5M7R - chains A and B; structure by X-ray diffraction, 2.35 A resolution.

# Chain A (and B)
Molecule: Protein O-GlcNAcase
Source organism: Homo sapiens
Notes: EC 3.2.1.169, 3.2.1.-; chain B of this document is another copy of the same molecule, construct and numbering; everything in this record applies to it too
Reference sequence: O60502 (OGA_HUMAN); residue numbers follow UniProt; this construct covers 1-916
Chain sequence (916 residues; numbered 1 to 916; the number before each row is that of its first residue):
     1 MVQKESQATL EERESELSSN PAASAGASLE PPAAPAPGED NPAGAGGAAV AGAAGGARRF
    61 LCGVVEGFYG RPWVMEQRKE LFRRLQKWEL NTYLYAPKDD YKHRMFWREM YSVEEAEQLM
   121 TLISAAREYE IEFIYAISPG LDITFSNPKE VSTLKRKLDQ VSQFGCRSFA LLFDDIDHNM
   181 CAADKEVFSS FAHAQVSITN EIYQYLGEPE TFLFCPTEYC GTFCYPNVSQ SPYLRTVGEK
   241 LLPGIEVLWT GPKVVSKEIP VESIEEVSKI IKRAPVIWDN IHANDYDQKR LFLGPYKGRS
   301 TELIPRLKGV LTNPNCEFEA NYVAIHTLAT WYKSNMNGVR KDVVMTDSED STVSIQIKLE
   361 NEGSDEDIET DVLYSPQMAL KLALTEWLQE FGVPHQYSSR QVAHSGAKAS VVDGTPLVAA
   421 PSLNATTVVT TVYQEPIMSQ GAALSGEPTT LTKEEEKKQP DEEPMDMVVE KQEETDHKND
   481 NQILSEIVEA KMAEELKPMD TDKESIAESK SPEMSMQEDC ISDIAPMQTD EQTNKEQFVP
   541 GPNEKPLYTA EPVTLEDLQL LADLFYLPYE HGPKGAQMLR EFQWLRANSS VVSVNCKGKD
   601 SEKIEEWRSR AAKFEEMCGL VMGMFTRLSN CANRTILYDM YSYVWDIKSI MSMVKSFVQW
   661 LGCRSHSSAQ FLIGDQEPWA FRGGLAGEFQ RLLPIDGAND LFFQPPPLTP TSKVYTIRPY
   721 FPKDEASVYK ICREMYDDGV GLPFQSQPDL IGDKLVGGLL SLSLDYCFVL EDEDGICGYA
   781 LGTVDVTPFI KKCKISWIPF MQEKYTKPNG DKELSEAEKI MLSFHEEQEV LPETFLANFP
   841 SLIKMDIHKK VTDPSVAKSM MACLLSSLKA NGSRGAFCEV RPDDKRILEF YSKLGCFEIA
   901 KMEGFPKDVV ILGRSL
Unresolved in the structure: 1-58, 338-370, 396-536, 596-598, 674-675, 696-707, 716-916 (chain B: 1-58, 341-370, 396-536, 597-599, 673-674, 696-706, 716-916)
What the authors report for this chain:
  - self-association interface (contacts with another copy of this molecule): Gln-676 to Pro-694
  - catalytic residues: Asp-175 (citing earlier work)

# How chain A and chain B interact
Contacting residue pairs (184):
  Tyr-69(A) with Tyr-641(B); Tyr-715(B), hydrophobic
  Gly-70(A) with Tyr-641(B)
  Arg-71(A) with Tyr-638(B); Asp-639(B), salt bridge
  Pro-72(A) with Tyr-638(B)
  Asp-99(A) with Ser-629(B); Arg-634(B), hydrogen bond (backbone-side chain); Tyr-638(B), hydrogen bond (backbone-side chain); Tyr-641(B), hydrogen bond
  Tyr-101(A) with Arg-634(B)
  Met-105(A) with Tyr-548(B), hydrophobic; Thr-549(B); Ser-629(B); Asn-630(B)
  Phe-106(A) with Thr-549(B); Asn-630(B)
  Arg-108(A) with Leu-547(B)
  Leu-141(A) with Lys-545(B); Tyr-548(B), hydrophobic
  Asp-142(A) with Lys-545(B); Pro-546(B); Leu-547(B); Tyr-548(B), hydrogen bond (side chain-backbone)
  Ile-143(A) with Lys-545(B)
  Thr-144(A) with Glu-544(B); Lys-545(B), hydrogen bond (side chain-backbone)
  Asn-147(A) with Phe-538(B); Glu-544(B), hydrogen bond
  Glu-150(A) with Phe-538(B)
  Asp-175(A) with Tyr-715(B)
  Asn-179(A) with Lys-545(B), hydrogen bond (backbone-side chain)
  Cys-181(A) with Asn-543(B); Glu-544(B); Lys-545(B), hydrogen bond (side chain-backbone)
  Ala-182(A) with Asn-543(B), hydrogen bond (backbone-backbone)
  Ala-183(A) with Asn-543(B), hydrogen bond (backbone-backbone)
  Tyr-219(A) with Tyr-715(B)
  Phe-223(A) with Ser-712(B)
  Tyr-225(A) with Leu-708(B)
  Lys-253(A) with Gln-676(B)
  Val-254(A) with Val-714(B), hydrophobic; Tyr-715(B), hydrophobic
  Lys-257(A) with Gln-676(B)
  Asp-285(A) with Trp-645(B); Tyr-715(B), hydrogen bond
  Tyr-286(A) with Trp-645(B); Pro-678(B), hydrophobic; Arg-682(B), hydrogen bond (backbone-side chain); Val-714(B), hydrophobic; Tyr-715(B)
  Asp-287(A) with Arg-682(B), salt bridge; Gly-683(B), hydrogen bond (side chain-backbone)
  Gln-288(A) with Gln-288(B); Lys-289(B); Ser-642(B), hydrogen bond; Tyr-643(B); Asp-646(B)
  Lys-289(A) with Gln-288(B); Lys-289(B); Gly-683(B); Gln-690(B)
  Arg-290(A) with Phe-681(B); Gly-684(B)
  Gln-537(A) with Glu-109(B)
  Phe-538(A) with Arg-108(B); Asn-147(B); Glu-150(B)
  Asn-543(A) with Cys-181(B); Ala-182(B), hydrogen bond (backbone-backbone); Ala-183(B), hydrogen bond (backbone-backbone)
  Glu-544(A) with Thr-144(B); Asn-147(B), hydrogen bond; Cys-181(B)
  Lys-545(A) with Asp-142(B); Ile-143(B); Thr-144(B), hydrogen bond (backbone-side chain); Asn-179(B), hydrogen bond (side chain-backbone); Cys-181(B)
  Pro-546(A) with Asp-142(B)
  Leu-547(A) with Arg-108(B); Asp-142(B)
  Tyr-548(A) with Asp-142(B), hydrogen bond (backbone-side chain)
  Thr-549(A) with Met-105(B); Phe-106(B)
  Leu-564(A) with Leu-685(B)
  Pro-568(A) with Phe-681(B)
  Tyr-569(A) with Glu-677(B); Pro-678(B); Phe-681(B)
  Glu-570(A) with Phe-681(B)
  His-571(A) with Phe-681(B); Leu-685(B); Glu-688(B), salt bridge
  Gly-575(A) with Leu-685(B)
  Met-578(A) with Phe-689(B)
  Leu-579(A) with Glu-688(B); Phe-689(B), hydrophobic; Leu-692(B), hydrophobic
  Phe-582(A) with Phe-689(B), hydrophobic; Leu-692(B), hydrophobic
  Gln-583(A) with Leu-692(B)
  Arg-586(A) with Leu-692(B), hydrogen bond (side chain-backbone)
  Ser-629(A) with Asp-99(B); Met-105(B)
  Asn-630(A) with Met-105(B); Phe-106(B)
  Arg-634(A) with Asp-99(B), hydrogen bond (side chain-backbone); Tyr-101(B)
  Tyr-638(A) with Arg-71(B); Pro-72(B); Asp-99(B), hydrogen bond (side chain-backbone)
  Asp-639(A) with Arg-71(B), salt bridge
  Tyr-641(A) with Tyr-69(B); Gly-70(B); Asp-99(B), hydrogen bond
  Ser-642(A) with Gln-288(B), hydrogen bond
  Tyr-643(A) with Gln-288(B)
  Trp-645(A) with Asp-285(B); Tyr-286(B)
  Asp-646(A) with Gln-288(B); Ala-686(B)
  Ile-647(A) with Ala-686(B)
  Ile-650(A) with Ala-686(B), hydrophobic; Phe-689(B), hydrophobic; Gln-690(B)
  Met-651(A) with Phe-689(B), hydrophobic
  Met-653(A) with Leu-693(B), hydrophobic
  Val-654(A) with Phe-689(B), hydrophobic
  Phe-657(A) with Leu-693(B), hydrophobic; Pro-694(B)
  Gln-676(A) with Lys-253(B); Tyr-569(B)
  Glu-677(A) with Lys-253(B); Tyr-569(B)
  Pro-678(A) with Tyr-286(B), hydrophobic; Arg-290(B); Tyr-569(B)
  Trp-679(A) with Gln-690(B); Leu-693(B), hydrophobic
  Phe-681(A) with Arg-290(B); Pro-568(B); Tyr-569(B); Glu-570(B)
  Arg-682(A) with Tyr-286(B), hydrogen bond (side chain-backbone); Asp-287(B); Gln-690(B)
  Gly-683(A) with Asp-287(B), hydrogen bond (backbone-side chain); Lys-289(B)
  Gly-684(A) with Arg-290(B)
  Leu-685(A) with Leu-564(B), hydrophobic; His-571(B); Gly-575(B)
  Ala-686(A) with Asp-646(B); Ile-647(B)
  Glu-688(A) with His-571(B), salt bridge; Leu-579(B)
  Phe-689(A) with Met-578(B); Leu-579(B); Phe-582(B), hydrophobic; Ile-650(B), hydrophobic; Met-651(B), hydrophobic; Val-654(B), hydrophobic
  Gln-690(A) with Arg-682(B)
  Leu-692(A) with Leu-579(B), hydrophobic; Phe-582(B), hydrophobic; Gln-583(B); Arg-586(B), hydrogen bond (backbone-side chain)
  Leu-693(A) with Met-653(B), hydrophobic; Phe-657(B), hydrophobic
  Pro-694(A) with Phe-657(B); Trp-679(B)
  Ile-695(A) with Trp-679(B), hydrophobic
  Ser-712(A) with Thr-222(B), hydrogen bond; Phe-223(B); Val-254(B)
  Val-714(A) with Val-254(B), hydrophobic; Tyr-286(B), hydrophobic
  Tyr-715(A) with Tyr-69(B), hydrophobic; Asp-175(B); Tyr-219(B); Val-254(B), hydrophobic; Asp-285(B), hydrogen bond; Tyr-286(B)
Interface residues without a listed pair, chain A (99 interface residues in all): Asp-100, Lys-149, Asp-177, Thr-222, Ala-283, Phe-614, Phe-671, Leu-672, Arg-691, Leu-708, Lys-713
Interface residues without a listed pair, chain B (96 interface residues in all): Asp-100, Leu-141, Asp-177, Met-180, Val-255, Ala-283, Phe-614, Phe-671, Ile-695, Lys-713
Interface features reported in the paper:
  - interface residues, chain A: Tyr-715(A)

# Summary
The interface between chain A and chain B involves 99 residues on one side and 96 on the other, with 30
hydrogen bonds and 5 salt bridges. Polar contacts include Arg-71(A)/Asp-639(B), Asp-287(A)/Arg-682(B) and
His-571(A)/Glu-688(B). From the paper: the catalytic residue Asp-175(A); the interface residue Tyr-715(A).
Both chains are Protein O-GlcNAcase (Homo sapiens). Entry 5M7R (Structure of human O-GlcNAc hydrolase) was
determined by X-ray diffraction (same publication as 5M7S and 5M7T).
